PDB entry 8SBI | X-ray diffraction, 2.73 A resolution | chain A

# Chain A
Molecule: Lanosterol 14-alpha demethylase
Organism: Homo sapiens
Notes: EC 1.14.14.154
Reference sequence: Q16850 (CP51A_HUMAN); residues 61-502 here correspond to UniProt positions 67-508 (UniProt number = residue number + 6)
Chain sequence (453 residues; numbered 50 to 502; the number before each row is that of its first residue):
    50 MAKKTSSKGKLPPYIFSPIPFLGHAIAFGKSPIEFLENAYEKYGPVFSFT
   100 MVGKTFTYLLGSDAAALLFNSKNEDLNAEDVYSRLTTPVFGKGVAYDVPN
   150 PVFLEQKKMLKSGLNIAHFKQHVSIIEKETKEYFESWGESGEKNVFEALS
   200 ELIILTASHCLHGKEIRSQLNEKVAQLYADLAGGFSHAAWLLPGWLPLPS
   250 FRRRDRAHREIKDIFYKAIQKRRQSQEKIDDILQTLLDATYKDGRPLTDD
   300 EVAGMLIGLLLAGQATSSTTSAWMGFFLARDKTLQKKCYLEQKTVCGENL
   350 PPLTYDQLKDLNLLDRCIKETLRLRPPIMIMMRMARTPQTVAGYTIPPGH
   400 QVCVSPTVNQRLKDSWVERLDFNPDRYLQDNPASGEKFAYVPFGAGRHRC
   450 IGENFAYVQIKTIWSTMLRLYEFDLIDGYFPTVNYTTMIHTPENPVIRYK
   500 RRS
Not modelled in the structure: 50-57
Sequence notes: initiating methionine (50); expression tag (51-60); engineered mutation A231 (Asp237 in Q16850), A314 (His320 in Q16850)
Bound ions: heme Fe near C449 (its only coordinating residue here)
Ligand contacts: heme (HEM): Y131, Y145, F152, K156, L210, L308, A311, G312, T315, S316, T319, L371, P376, I377, M380, M381, R382, P441, F442, G443, H447, C449, I450, G451, F454, A455, I459
Curated features (UniProtKB/Swiss-Prot):
  - binding site (heme): C449
What the authors report for this chain:
  - heme coordination: C449
  - binding site for heme: Y131, Y145, K156, R382
  - conformationally variable residues (helix shift, loop rearrangement): A311 to Q313, P441 to I450

# In short
Bound to chain A: heme. Curated annotation (UniProt) lists heme-binding residue C449. From the paper: a
binding site for heme at Y131, Y145 and K156 among others; heme coordination by C449.
Chain A is Lanosterol 14-alpha demethylase (Homo sapiens); the structure, Crystal structure of human sterol 14
alpha-demethylase (CYP51) in the ligand-free state, was determined by X-ray diffraction (same publication as
9BAT).
